1X10 - chains B and D of the 4 polymer chains in the assembly; structure by X-ray diffraction, 2.00 A resolution.

== Chain B (and D) ==
Protein: Pyrrolidone-carboxylate peptidase
Organism: Pyrococcus furiosus
Notes: EC 3.4.19.3; chain D of this document is another copy of the same molecule, construct and numbering; everything in this record applies to it too
UniProtKB: O73944 (PCP_PYRFU); residue numbers follow UniProt; this construct covers 1-208
Sequence (208 residues; row label = number of the first residue in the row):
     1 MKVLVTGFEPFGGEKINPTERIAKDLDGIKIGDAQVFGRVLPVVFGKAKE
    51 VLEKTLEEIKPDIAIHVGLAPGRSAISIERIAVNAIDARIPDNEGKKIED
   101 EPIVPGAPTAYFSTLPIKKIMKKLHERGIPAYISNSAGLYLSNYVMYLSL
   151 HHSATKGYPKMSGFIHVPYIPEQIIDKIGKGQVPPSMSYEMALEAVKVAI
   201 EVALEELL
Differences from the reference sequence: engineered mutation Ser-142 (Cys in O73944), Ser-188 (Cys in O73944), Ala-192 (Glu in O73944)
UniProt features mapped onto this chain:
  - active site: Glu-79, His-166

== How chain B and chain D interact ==
Contacting residue pairs (33):
  Ser-74(B) with Val-183(D), hydrogen bond (side chain-backbone); Pro-184(D); Pro-185(D)
  Ala-75(B) with Val-183(D), hydrophobic
  His-125(B) with Ile-175(D); Ile-178(D)
  Gly-128(B) with Ile-175(D)
  Ile-129(B) with Ile-175(D)
  Pro-130(B) with Pro-171(D); Ile-174(D), hydrophobic; Ile-175(D); Ile-178(D), hydrophobic
  Ala-131(B) with Ile-178(D)
  Tyr-132(B) with Ile-178(D), hydrophobic; Val-183(D), hydrophobic
  Pro-171(B) with Gly-128(D); Pro-130(D); Met-191(D), hydrophobic
  Ile-174(B) with Pro-130(D), hydrophobic
  Ile-175(B) with His-125(D); Gly-128(D); Ile-129(D); Pro-130(D)
  Ile-178(B) with His-125(D); Pro-130(D), hydrophobic; Ala-131(D)
  Val-183(B) with Ser-74(D), hydrogen bond (backbone-side chain); Ala-75(D), hydrophobic; Tyr-132(D), hydrophobic
  Pro-184(B) with Ser-74(D)
  Pro-185(B) with Pro-185(D), hydrophobic
  Ser-186(B) with Ser-186(D)
  Met-191(B) with Pro-171(D), hydrophobic
Also at the interface, not in a pair above, chain B (18 interface residues in all): Glu-172
Also at the interface, not in a pair above, chain D (18 interface residues in all): Glu-172

== In short ==
The chain B/chain D interface involves 18 residues from each chain, with 2 hydrogen bonds. Its one
hydrogen-bonded contact is Ser-74(B)/Val-183(D). UniProt lists active-site residues Glu-79(B) and His-166(B)
on chain B.
Both chains are Pyrrolidone-carboxylate peptidase (Pyrococcus furiosus). Entry 1X10 (Structure of Mutant
Pyrrolidone Carboxyl Peptidase (E192A) from a Hyperthermophile, Pyrococcus furiosus) was determined by X-ray
diffraction together with 1X12, 1Z8T, 1Z8W and 1Z8X from the same study.
